4R2I - chain A; structure by X-ray diffraction, 2.05 A resolution.

Chain A:
Name: STIV B204 ATPase
Source organism: Sulfolobus turreted icosahedral virus 1
Sequence (210 residues; numbered 1 to 210; the number before each row is that of its first residue):
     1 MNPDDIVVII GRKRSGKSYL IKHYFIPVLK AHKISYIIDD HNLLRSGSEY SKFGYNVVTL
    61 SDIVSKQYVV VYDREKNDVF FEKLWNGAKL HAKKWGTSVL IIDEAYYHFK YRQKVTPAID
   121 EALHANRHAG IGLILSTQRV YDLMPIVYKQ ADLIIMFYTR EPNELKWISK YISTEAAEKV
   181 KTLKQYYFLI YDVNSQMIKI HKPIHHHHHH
Disordered / not traced: 208-210
Differences from the reference sequence: expression tag (205-210)
Metal / ion sites: Zn2+: D39, H41, D73, H108
Residues lining bound ligands: AMP-PNP (ANP; phosphoaminophosphonic acid-adenylate ester): R12, K13, R14, S15, G16, K17, S18, Y19, K22, E49, Y186, P203, I204, H206
Reported in the primary citation:
  - contacts within the chain: Y55-V70 (backbone contact), R127-D152 (salt bridge)
  - interface residues: R14, K93, R160, K181

Summary:
Ligands of chain A: AMP-PNP. The Zn2+ site is built by D39, H41, D73 and H108. From the paper: interface
residues R14, K93 and R160 among others; contacts within the chain involving Y55, V70 and D152 among others.
Chain A is STIV B204 ATPase (Sulfolobus turreted icosahedral virus 1); the structure, The Crystal Structure of
STIV B204 complexed with AMP-PNP, was determined by X-ray diffraction (same publication as 4R2H).
